PDB entry 9D3T | electron microscopy, 2.80 A resolution | chains D and I of the 10 polymer chains in the assembly

# Chain D
Molecule: Histone H2B type 1-M
From: Homo sapiens
Reference sequence: Q99879 (H2B1M_HUMAN); residues 35-123 here correspond to UniProt positions 36-124 (UniProt number = residue number + 1)
Chain sequence (89 residues; numbered 35 to 123; the number before each row is that of its first residue):
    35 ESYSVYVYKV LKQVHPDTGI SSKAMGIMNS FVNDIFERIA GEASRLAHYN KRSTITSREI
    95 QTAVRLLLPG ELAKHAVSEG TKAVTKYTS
Disordered / not traced: 35
Swiss-Prot annotation at these positions:
  - modified residue: Glu35 (PolyADP-ribosyl glutamic acid), Ser36 (Phosphoserine), Lys43 (N6-(2-hydroxyisobutyryl)lysine), Lys46 (N6-(2-hydroxyisobutyryl)lysine), Lys57 (N6,N6-dimethyllysine), Arg79 (Dimethylated arginine), Lys85 (N6,N6,N6-trimethyllysine), Arg86 (Omega-N-methylarginine), Arg92 (Omega-N-methylarginine), Lys108 (N6-(2-hydroxyisobutyryl)lysine), Thr115 (Phosphothreonine), Lys116 (N6-(2-hydroxyisobutyryl)lysine), Lys120 (N6-(2-hydroxyisobutyryl)lysine)
  - glycosylation: Ser112 (O-linked (GlcNAc) serine)
  - cross-link: Lys120 (Glycyl lysine isopeptide (Lys-Gly) (interchain with G-Cter in ubiquitin))

# Chain I
Molecule: 5S rDNA (noncoding strand)
From: Xenopus borealis
Sequence (100 nucleotides; each row starts with the number of its first residue; numbers below 1 keep their minus sign (DG-53 is residue -53)):
   -53 GAAAAGACCC TGGCATGGGG AGGAGCTGGG CCCCCCCCAG AAGGCAGCAC AAGGGGAGGA
     7 AAAGTCAGCC TTGTGCTCGC CTACGGCCAT ACCACCCTGA

# Interface between chain D and chain I
Residue-residue contacts (6; chain D residue first):
  Tyr42(D) with DG-53(I), hydrogen bond to the phosphate
  Ile54(D) with DG-53(I), phosphate contact
  Arg86(D) with DG-34(I), phosphate contact
  Ser87(D) with DG-35(I), sugar contact; DG-34(I), hydrogen bond to the phosphate
  Thr88(D) with DG-34(I), phosphate contact
Also at the interface, not in a pair above, chain D (7 interface residues in all): Gly53, Lys85
Also at the interface, not in a pair above, chain I (4 interface residues in all): DA-33

# Summary
7 residues of chain D and 4 residues of chain I are in contact, with 2 hydrogen bonds. Polar contacts include
Tyr42(D)-DG-53(I) and Ser87(D)-DG-34(I).
Here chain D is Histone H2B type 1-M (Homo sapiens) and chain I is 5S rDNA (noncoding strand) (Xenopus
borealis). Entry 9D3T (147-bp 5S rDNA nucleosome cross-linked with glutaraldehyde) was determined by electron
microscopy together with 9D3K, 9D3L, 9D3N, 9D3O, 9D3Q, 9D3R and 9D3S from the same study.
